PDB entry 5L5I | X-ray diffraction, 2.90 A resolution | chains S and T of the 28 polymer chains in the assembly

[Chain S]
Molecule: Proteasome subunit alpha type-6
Source organism: Saccharomyces cerevisiae (strain ATCC 204508 / S288c)
Notes: EC 3.4.25.1
Reference sequence: P40302 (PSA6_YEAST); residues 0-233 here correspond to UniProt positions 1-234 (UniProt number = residue number + 1)
Amino-acid sequence (234 residues; row label = number of the first residue in the row; numbering starts at 0):
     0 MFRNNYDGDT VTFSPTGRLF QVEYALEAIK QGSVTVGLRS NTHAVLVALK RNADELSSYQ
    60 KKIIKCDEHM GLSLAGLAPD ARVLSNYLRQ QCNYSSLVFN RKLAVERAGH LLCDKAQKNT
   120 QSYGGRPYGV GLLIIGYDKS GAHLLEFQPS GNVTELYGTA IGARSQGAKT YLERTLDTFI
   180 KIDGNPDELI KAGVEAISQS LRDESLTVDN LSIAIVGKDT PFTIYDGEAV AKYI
Not modelled in the structure: 0-2
Swiss-Prot annotation at these positions:
  - modified residue: Ser13 (Phosphoserine)
  - cross-link: Lys190 (Glycyl lysine isopeptide (Lys-Gly) (interchain with G-Cter in ubiquitin))

[Chain T]
Molecule: Probable proteasome subunit alpha type-7
Source organism: Saccharomyces cerevisiae (strain ATCC 204508 / S288c)
Notes: EC 3.4.25.1
Reference sequence: P21242 (PSA7_YEAST); residues -3 to 284 here correspond to UniProt positions 1-288 (UniProt number = residue number + 4)
Amino-acid sequence (288 residues; row label = number of the first residue in the row; numbers below 1 keep their minus sign (Met-3 is residue -3)):
    -3 MTSIGTGYDL SNSVFSPDGR NFQVEYAVKA VENGTTSIGI KCNDGVVFAV EKLITSKLLV
    57 PQKNVKIQVV DRHIGCVYSG LIPDGRHLVN RGREEAASFK KLYKTPIPIP AFADRLGQYV
   117 QAHTLYNSVR PFGVSTIFGG VDKNGAHLYM LEPSGSYWGY KGAATGKGRQ SAKAELEKLV
   177 DHHPEGLSAR EAVKQAAKII YLAHEDNKEK DFELEISWCS LSETNGLHKF VKGDLLQEAI
   237 DFAQKEINGD DDEDEDDSDN VMSSDDENAP VATNANATTD QEGDIHLE
Not modelled in the structure: -3 to 1, 245-284
Swiss-Prot annotation at these positions:
  - modified residue: Thr-2 (N-acetylthreonine)

[How chain S and chain T interact]
Contacting residue pairs (65; chain S residue first):
  Asn4(S) with Leu6(T)
  Tyr5(S) with Asp5(T), hydrogen bond; Leu6(T), hydrophobic
  Thr9(S) with Arg126(T)
  Val10(S) with Gln19(T); Asn123(T); Ser124(T); Val125(T); Arg126(T)
  Thr11(S) with Leu6(T); Gln19(T)
  Phe12(S) with Gln19(T); Tyr22(T); Ala23(T), hydrophobic; Leu77(T), hydrophobic; Arg126(T); Pro127(T); Gly129(T)
  Ser13(S) with Tyr22(T)
  Pro14(S) with Tyr22(T), hydrophobic; Lys25(T)
  Thr15(S) with Lys25(T)
  Gly16(S) with Tyr22(T); Lys25(T); Ala26(T)
  Leu18(S) with Leu77(T), hydrophobic; Arg126(T)
  His109(S) with Arg82(T)
  Cys112(S) with Arg82(T)
  Asp113(S) with Arg82(T), salt bridge; Asn86(T)
  Gln116(S) with Pro79(T); Asp80(T); His83(T), hydrogen bond; Arg126(T)
  Thr119(S) with Arg126(T), hydrogen bond (backbone-side chain)
  Gln120(S) with His119(T); Val125(T); Arg126(T), hydrogen bond (backbone-backbone); Pro127(T); Phe128(T)
  Ser121(S) with Ser124(T)
  Tyr122(S) with Ser124(T), hydrogen bond (backbone-backbone)
  Ser149(S) with Pro79(T)
  Gly150(S) with Pro79(T)
  Asn151(S) with Ile78(T); Pro79(T)
  Thr153(S) with Leu55(T); Asn60(T)
  Glu154(S) with Val56(T); Lys59(T); Asn60(T), hydrogen bond (backbone-side chain)
  Leu155(S) with Leu54(T); Leu55(T); Val56(T)
  Tyr156(S) with Leu54(T), hydrogen bond (backbone-backbone); Leu55(T); Val56(T); Pro57(T)
  Gly157(S) with Leu54(T)
  Lys168(S) with Leu54(T)
  Leu171(S) with Leu54(T)
  Glu172(S) with Ser52(T), hydrogen bond; Lys53(T), hydrogen bond (side chain-backbone)
  Leu175(S) with Lys53(T)
Also at the interface, not in a pair above, chain S (35 interface residues in all): Arg38, Glu105, Val152, Phe178

[Summary]
Chain S and chain T form an interface of 35 and 30 residues respectively, with 9 hydrogen bonds and 1 salt
bridge. Polar pairs include Asp113(S)-Arg82(T), Tyr5(S)-Asp5(T) and Gln116(S)-His83(T).
Here chain S is Proteasome subunit alpha type-6 and chain T is Probable proteasome subunit alpha type-7, both
from Saccharomyces cerevisiae (strain ATCC 204508 / S288c). Entry 5L5I (Yeast 20S proteasome with human beta5i
(1-138) and human beta6 (97-111; 118-133) in complex with epoxyketone ...) was determined by X-ray
diffraction, deposited together with 5L52, 5L54, 5L55, 5L5A, 5L5B, 5L5D and 30 further entries.
